6X1H - chain E; structure by X-ray diffraction, 2.91 A resolution.

[Chain E]
Protein: ULP_PROTEASE domain-containing protein
Source organism: Orientia tsutsugamushi
Reference sequence: B3CVM3 (B3CVM3_ORITI); residues 548-759 here = UniProt positions 548-759
Sequence (219 residues; row label = number of the first residue in the row):
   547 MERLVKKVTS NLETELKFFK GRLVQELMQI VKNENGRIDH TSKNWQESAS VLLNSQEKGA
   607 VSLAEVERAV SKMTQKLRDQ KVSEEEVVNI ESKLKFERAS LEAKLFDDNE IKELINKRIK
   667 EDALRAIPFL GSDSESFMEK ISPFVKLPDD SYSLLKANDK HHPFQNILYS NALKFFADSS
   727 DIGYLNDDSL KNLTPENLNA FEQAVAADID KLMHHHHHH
Unresolved in the structure: 547-548, 764-765
Differences from the reference sequence: initiating methionine (547); expression tag (760-765)
From the paper describing this entry:
  - mutagenesis - E561A, N590A/E593A: unchanged catalytic activity
  - mutagenesis - E572A: abolished catalytic activity
  - mutagenesis - E572A: abolished signaling
  - catalytic residues: Glu572

[Overview]
The paper reports the catalytic residue Glu572; E572A abolishes catalytic activity; 3 substitutions were
tested in all.
Chain E is ULP_PROTEASE domain-containing protein (Orientia tsutsugamushi); the structure, Crystal structure
of a guanine nucleotide exchange factor (GEF) domain from the Orientia tsutsugamushi protein OtDUB, was
determined by X-ray diffraction.
